PDB entry 7YQ8 | electron microscopy, 3.90 A resolution | chains B and E of the 6 polymer chains in the assembly

[Chain B]
Name: DNA topoisomerase 2-beta
Source organism: Homo sapiens
Notes: EC 5.6.2.2
UniProtKB: Q02880 (TOP2B_HUMAN); residues 1-1626 here = UniProt positions 1-1626
Sequence (1626 residues; row label = number of the first residue in the row):
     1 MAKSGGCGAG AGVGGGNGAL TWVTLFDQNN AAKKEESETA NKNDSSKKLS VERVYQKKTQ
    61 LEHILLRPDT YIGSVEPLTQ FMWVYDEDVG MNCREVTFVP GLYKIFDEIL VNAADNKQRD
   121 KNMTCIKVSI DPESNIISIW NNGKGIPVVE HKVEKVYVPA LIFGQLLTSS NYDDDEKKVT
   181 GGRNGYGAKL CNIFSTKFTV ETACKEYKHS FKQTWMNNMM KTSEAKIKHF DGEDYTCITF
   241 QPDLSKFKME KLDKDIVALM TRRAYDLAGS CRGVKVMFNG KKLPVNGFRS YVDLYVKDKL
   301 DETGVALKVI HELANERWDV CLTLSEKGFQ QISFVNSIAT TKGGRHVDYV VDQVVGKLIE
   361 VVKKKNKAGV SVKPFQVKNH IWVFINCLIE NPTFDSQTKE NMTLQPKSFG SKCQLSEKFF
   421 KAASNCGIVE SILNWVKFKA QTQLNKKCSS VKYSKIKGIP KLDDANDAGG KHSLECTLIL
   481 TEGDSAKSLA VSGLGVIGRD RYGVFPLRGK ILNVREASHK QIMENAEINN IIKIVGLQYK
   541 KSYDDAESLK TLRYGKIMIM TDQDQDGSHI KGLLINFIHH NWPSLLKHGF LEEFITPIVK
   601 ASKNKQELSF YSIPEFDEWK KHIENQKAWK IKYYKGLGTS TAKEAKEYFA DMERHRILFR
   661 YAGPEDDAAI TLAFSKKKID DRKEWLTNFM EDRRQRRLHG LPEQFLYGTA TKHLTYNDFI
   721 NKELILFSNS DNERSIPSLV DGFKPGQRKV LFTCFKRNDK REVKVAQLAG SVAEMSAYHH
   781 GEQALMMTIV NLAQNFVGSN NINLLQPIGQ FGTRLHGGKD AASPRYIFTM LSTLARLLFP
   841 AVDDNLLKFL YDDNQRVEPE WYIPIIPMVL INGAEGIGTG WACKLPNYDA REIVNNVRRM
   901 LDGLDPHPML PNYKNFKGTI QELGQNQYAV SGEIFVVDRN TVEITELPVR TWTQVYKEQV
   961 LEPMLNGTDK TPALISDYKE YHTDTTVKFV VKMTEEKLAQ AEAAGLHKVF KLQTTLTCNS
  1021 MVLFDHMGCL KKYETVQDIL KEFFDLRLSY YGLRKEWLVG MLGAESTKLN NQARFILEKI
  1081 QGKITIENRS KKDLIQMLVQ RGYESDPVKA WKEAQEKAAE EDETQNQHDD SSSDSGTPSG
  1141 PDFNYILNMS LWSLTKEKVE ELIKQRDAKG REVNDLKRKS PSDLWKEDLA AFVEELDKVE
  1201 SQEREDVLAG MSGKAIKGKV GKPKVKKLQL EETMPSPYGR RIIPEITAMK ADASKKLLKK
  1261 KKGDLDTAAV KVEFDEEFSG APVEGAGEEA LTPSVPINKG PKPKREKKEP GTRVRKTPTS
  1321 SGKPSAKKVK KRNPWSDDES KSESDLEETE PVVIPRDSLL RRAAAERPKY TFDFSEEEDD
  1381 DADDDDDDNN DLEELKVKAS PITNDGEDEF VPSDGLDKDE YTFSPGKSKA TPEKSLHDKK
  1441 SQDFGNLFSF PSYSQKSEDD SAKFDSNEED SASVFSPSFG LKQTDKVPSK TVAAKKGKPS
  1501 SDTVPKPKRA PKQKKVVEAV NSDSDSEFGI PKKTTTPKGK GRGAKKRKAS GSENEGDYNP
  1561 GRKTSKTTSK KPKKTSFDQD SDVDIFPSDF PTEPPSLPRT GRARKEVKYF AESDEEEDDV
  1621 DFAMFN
Disordered / not traced: 1-456, 1119-1139, 1208-1626
UniProt features mapped onto this chain:
  - region: Lys363 to Lys365 (Interaction with DNA), Lys1011 to Ser1020 (Interaction with DNA), Lys1506 to Lys1512 (Interaction with PLSCR1)
  - motif: Glu1034 to Phe1044 (Nuclear export signal)
  - active site: Tyr826 (O-(5'-phospho-DNA)-tyrosine intermediate)
  - binding site (ATP): Asn112, Asn141, Ser169 to Asn171, Gly182 to Lys189, Gln397 to Lys399
  - binding site (Mg(2+)): Glu482, Asp562, Asp564
  - site: Lys510 (Interaction with DNA), Asn513 (Interaction with DNA), Arg682 (Interaction with DNA), Lys683 (Interaction with DNA), Lys744 (Interaction with DNA), Tyr778 (Interaction with DNA), Arg825 (Transition state stabilizer), Ile877 (Important for DNA bending), Trp952 (Interaction with DNA)
  - modified residue: Ala2 (N-acetylalanine), Lys3 (N6-acetyllysine), Ser1236 (Phosphoserine), Thr1292 (Phosphothreonine), Ser1336 (Phosphoserine), Ser1340 (Phosphoserine), Ser1342 (Phosphoserine), Ser1344 (Phosphoserine), Ser1358 (Phosphoserine), Tyr1370 (Phosphotyrosine), Ser1375 (Phosphoserine), Ser1400 (Phosphoserine), Thr1403 (Phosphothreonine), Ser1413 (Phosphoserine), Tyr1421 (Phosphotyrosine), Ser1424 (Phosphoserine), Ser1441 (Phosphoserine), Ser1452 (Phosphoserine), Ser1454 (Phosphoserine), Ser1461 (Phosphoserine) and 15 more in UniProt
  - cross-link (Glycyl lysine isopeptide (Lys-Gly)): Lys33 (interchain with G-Cter in SUMO2), Lys34 (interchain with G-Cter in SUMO2), Lys177 (interchain with G-Cter in SUMO2), Lys178 (interchain with G-Cter in SUMO2), Lys228 (interchain with G-Cter in SUMO2), Lys299 (interchain with G-Cter in SUMO2), Lys367 (interchain with G-Cter in SUMO2), Lys373 (interchain with G-Cter in SUMO2), Lys437 (interchain with G-Cter in SUMO2), Lys439 (interchain with G-Cter in SUMO2), Lys446 (interchain with G-Cter in SUMO2), Lys600 (interchain with G-Cter in SUMO2), Lys605 (interchain with G-Cter in SUMO2), Lys635 (interchain with G-Cter in SUMO2), Lys643 (interchain with G-Cter in SUMO2), Lys646 (interchain with G-Cter in SUMO2), Lys676 (interchain with G-Cter in SUMO2), Lys712 (interchain with G-Cter in SUMO2), Lys1092 (interchain with G-Cter in SUMO2), Lys1214 (interchain with G-Cter in SUMO2) and 12 more in UniProt
  - natural variant: His63 (H63Y: Found in patients with global developmental delay and autism spectrum disorder), Ser488 (S488L: In BILU), Ala490 (A490P: In BILU), Glu593 (deletion: In BILU), Gly638 (G638S: In BILU)
  - mutagenesis: Glu482 (E482Q: Strongly reduced enzyme activity), Ser485 (S485A: Slightly reduced enzyme activity), Arg508 (R508E: Slightly reduced enzyme activity), Lys510 (K510E: Strongly reduced enzyme activity), Arg515 (R515Q: Slightly reduced enzyme activity)
Ion coordination: Mg2+: Asp562, Asp564
Small-molecule neighbours: Etoposide (EVP; (5S,5aR,8aR,9R)-9-(4-hydroxy-3,5-dimethoxyphenyl)-8-oxo-5,5a,6,8,8a,9-hexahydrofuro[3',4':6,7]naphtho[2,3-d][1,3]dioxol -5-yl 4,6-O-[(1R)-ethylidene]-beta-D-glucopyranoside): Glu482, Gly483, Asp484, Arg508, Gly509, Gln783, Met787, Pro824
From the paper describing this entry:
  - binding site for the 50-nt DNA strand: Lys970, Lys1011
  - post-translational modification sites: Thr1267, Ser1321, Ser1449, Ser1471

[Chain E]
Molecule: 50-nt DNA strand
Sequence (50 nucleotides; row label = number of the first residue in the row):
     1 ATGGCGGCGG CGGCTCCCCA AGTTCTGCGC GCTGGGATCT CTCGCGACTC
Disordered / not traced: 1-11, 24-50

[Chain B / chain E interface]
Residue-residue contacts - 24 pairs, chain B then chain E:
  Glu482(B) - DT23(E)  phosphate contact
  Gly509(B) - DT23(E)  base contact
  Lys510(B) - DG22(E)  base contact
  Lys510(B) - DT23(E)  hydrogen bond to the base
  Asp566(B) - DG22(E)  phosphate contact
  Asp566(B) - DT23(E)  phosphate contact
  Arg734(B) - DG22(E)  sugar contact
  Lys744(B) - DA20(E)  hydrogen bond to the phosphate
  Lys744(B) - DA21(E)  salt bridge to the phosphate
  Gln747(B) - DA21(E)  hydrogen bond to the phosphate
  Tyr778(B) - DG22(E)  hydrogen bond to the phosphate
  His780(B) - DG22(E)  salt bridge to the phosphate
  His780(B) - DT23(E)  phosphate contact
  Gln783(B) - DT23(E)  base contact
  Ala784(B) - DG22(E)  phosphate contact
  Asn791(B) - DA20(E)  sugar contact
  Asn791(B) - DA21(E)  hydrogen bond to the phosphate
  Glu875(B) - DC19(E)  phosphate contact
  Glu875(B) - DA20(E)  phosphate contact
  Ile877(B) - DC19(E)  base contact
  Ile877(B) - DA20(E)  base contact
  Arg950(B) - DC18(E)  hydrogen bond to the phosphate
  Arg950(B) - DC19(E)  hydrogen bond to the sugar
  Trp952(B) - DC19(E)  hydrogen bond to the phosphate
Also at the interface, not in a pair above, chain B (22 interface residues in all): Ser518, Gly746, Gly781, Met787, Thr788, Lys819
Also at the interface, not in a pair above, chain E (7 interface residues in all): DC16

[Summary]
22 residues of chain B and 7 residues of chain E are in contact, with 8 hydrogen bonds and 2 salt bridges.
Among the polar pairs are Lys510(B)-DT23(E), Arg950(B)-DC19(E) and Lys744(B)-DA20(E). The paper reports a
binding site for the 50-nt DNA strand at Lys970(B) and Lys1011(B); modification sites Thr1267(B), Ser1321(B)
and Ser1449(B) among others.
Here chain B is DNA topoisomerase 2-beta (Homo sapiens) and chain E is a 50-nt DNA strand. Entry 7YQ8 (Cryo-EM
structure of human topoisomerase II beta in complex with DNA and etoposide) was determined by electron
microscopy.
